PDB entry 9NTN | X-ray diffraction, 2.43 A resolution | chains B and G of the 4 polymer chains in the assembly

Chain B:
Protein: Cap10
Chain sequence (332 residues; row label = number of the first residue in the row):
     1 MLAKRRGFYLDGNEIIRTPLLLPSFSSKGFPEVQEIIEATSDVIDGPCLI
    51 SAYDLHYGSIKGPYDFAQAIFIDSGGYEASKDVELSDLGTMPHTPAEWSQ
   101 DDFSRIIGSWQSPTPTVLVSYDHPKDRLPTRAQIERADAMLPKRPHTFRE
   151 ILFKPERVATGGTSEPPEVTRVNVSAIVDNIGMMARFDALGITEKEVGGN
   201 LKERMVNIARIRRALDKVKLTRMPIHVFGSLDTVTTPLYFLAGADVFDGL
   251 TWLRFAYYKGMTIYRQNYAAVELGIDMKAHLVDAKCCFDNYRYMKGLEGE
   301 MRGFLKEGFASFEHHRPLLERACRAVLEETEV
Not modelled in the structure: 90-94, 331-332
Small-molecule neighbours: 2KA (2-amino-4-oxo-4,7-dihydro-3H-pyrrolo[2,3-d]pyrimidine-5-carboxylic acid): Asp73, Ser74, Gly75, Gly76, Tyr77, Glu84, Asp122, Leu152, Lys154, Thr193, Phe228, Gly229
Reported in the primary citation:
  - binding site for 2KA: Asp73, Ser74, Asp122, Lys154
  - catalytic residues: His226, Asp248

Chain G:
Protein: CdnD
Chain sequence (320 residues; numbered 2 to 323; 2 numbers in that range are skipped by the numbering (no residue carries them; nothing is unmodelled there); the number before each row is that of its first residue):
     2 G
     5 GSGGSFGSGFDPRDISRQVRDAEKKLGDEAFGAKIADLFTGLLGDYNNRD
    55 TSLVRQRIDDMLEGLRDVAEGELDLVFGGSVAKRTYVDGLSDVDCLVIVN
   105 DTALEAAGPHAARDLVAKELAAKLAGKAEVSAGKLAVTVRYGDGMEIQLL
   155 PAVRTEAGVKIPSARVDGRWSEIDPGKFQQALTKYNKACAGKLVPAVKLA
   205 KAVIAQLPDAHQLSGYHIESLAIDAFRNYTGTMTPAAMLPHFFEHAKERV
   255 LRPMTDRTGQSVHVDGYMGDAHSDARKTASHLLGRLAKRMANATAARSLP
   305 QWEDLFGADEGSSHHHHHH
Not modelled in the structure: 106-108, 312-323
Glycans and other covalent adducts: compound 2KA linked to Gly2; coenzyme A (COA) linked to Cys193
Small-molecule neighbours: coenzyme A (COA): Lys181, Phe182, Ala185, Lys188, Tyr189, Ala192, Ser224, Ile227, Asp228, Phe230, Arg231, Tyr233, Met237, Met242, Met258, Thr259, Asp260, Arg261, Val266
Reported in the primary citation:
  - catalytic residues: Asp96 (by similarity / conservation)
  - conformationally variable residues: Asp96
  - post-translational modification sites: Gly2
  - binding site for 2KA: Gly2

How chain B and chain G interact:
Pairs across the interface (13; chain B residue first):
  Asp82(B) - Gly5(G)
  Asp82(B) - Ser6(G)  hydrogen bond
  Val83(B) - Gly2(G)
  Val83(B) - Gly5(G)  hydrogen bond (backbone-backbone)
  Glu84(B) - Gly2(G)
  Lys154(B) - Gly2(G)  hydrogen bond (side chain-backbone)
  Thr163(B) - Gly13(G)
  Thr170(B) - Ser6(G)
  Thr193(B) - Gly2(G)
  Lys195(B) - Gly5(G)
  Lys195(B) - Gly7(G)  hydrogen bond (side chain-backbone)
  Glu196(B) - Gly2(G)
  Glu196(B) - Gly5(G)
Other interface residues (no listed pair), chain B (13 interface residues in all): Tyr77, Arg127, Val169, Arg171

Summary:
Chain B and chain G form an interface of 13 and 5 residues respectively, with 4 hydrogen bonds. Polar pairs
include Asp82(B)-Ser6(G), Lys154(B)-Gly2(G) and Lys195(B)-Gly7(G). Bound to chain B: compound 2KA. From the
paper: catalytic residues His226(B), Asp248(B) and Asp96(G); a binding site for 2KA at Asp73(B), Ser74(B) and
Gly2(G) among others.
Here chain B is Cap10 and chain G is CdnD. Entry 9NTN (Structure of Cap10-CdnD complex containing NDG
modification) was determined by X-ray diffraction, deposited together with 9NTO.
